Entry 5DO4 (X-ray diffraction, 1.86 A resolution); this record covers chains L and H of the 3 polymer chains in the assembly.

Chain L:
Molecule: Thrombin light chain
Source organism: Homo sapiens
Notes: EC 3.4.21.5
UniProt: P00734 (THRB_HUMAN); residues 1-36 here correspond to UniProt positions 328-363 (UniProt number = residue number + 327)
Amino-acid sequence (36 residues; each row starts with the number of its first residue):
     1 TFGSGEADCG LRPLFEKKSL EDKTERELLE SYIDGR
Disordered / not traced: 1-4
Curated features (UniProtKB/Swiss-Prot):
  - site: R36 (Cleavage)

Chain H:
Molecule: Thrombin heavy chain
Source organism: Homo sapiens
Notes: EC 3.4.21.5
UniProt: P00734 (THRB_HUMAN); residues 1-258 here correspond to UniProt positions 364-621 (UniProt number = residue number + 363)
Amino-acid sequence (258 residues; each row starts with the number of its first residue):
     1 IVEGSDAEIG MSPWQVMLFR KSPQELLCGA SLISDRWVLT AAHCLLYPPW DKNFTENDLL
    61 VRIGKHSRTR YERNIEKISM LEKIYIHPRY NWRENLDRDI ALMKLKKPVA FSDYIHPVCL
   121 PDRETAASLL QAGYKGRVTG WGNLKETWTA NVGKGQPSVL QVVNLPIVER PVCKDSTRIR
   181 ITDNMFCAGY KPDEGKRGDA CEGDSGGPFV MKSPFNNRWY QMGIVSWGEG CDRDGKYGFY
   241 THVFRLKKWI QKVIDQFG
Disordered / not traced: 148-149
Disulfides: C28-C44, C173-C187, C201-C231
Covalently attached groups: compound 0G6 linked to H43, S205; N-acetylglucosamine (NAG) linked to N53
Metal / ion sites: Ca2+: R233, K236
Residues lining bound ligands: 0G6 (D-phenylalanyl-N-[(2S,3S)-6-{[amino(iminio)methyl]amino}-1-chloro-2-hydroxyhexan-3-yl]-L-prolinamide): C28, Y47, W50, E94, N95, L96, I179, D199, A200, C201, E202, G203, D204, V225, S226, W227, G228, E229, G230, C231, G238
Curated features (UniProtKB/Swiss-Prot):
  - region: A188 to V210 (High affinity receptor-binding region which is also known as the TP508 peptide)
  - active site (Charge relay system): H43, D99, S205
  - glycosylation: N53 (N-linked (GlcNAc...) (complex) asparagine)

Chain L / chain H interface:
Cross-chain cystine bridges: C9(L)-C119(H)
Residue-residue contacts (65):
  E6(L) - I33(H)
  E6(L) - S34(H)
  E6(L) - P117(H)
  A7(L) - R218(H)  hydrogen bond (backbone-side chain)
  D8(L) - H116(H)  salt bridge
  D8(L) - R218(H)
  C9(L) - P117(H)
  C9(L) - V118(H)
  C9(L) - C119(H)  disulfide
  C9(L) - R218(H)  hydrogen bond (backbone-side chain)
  G10(L) - P117(H)  hydrogen bond (backbone-backbone)
  G10(L) - C119(H)
  G10(L) - R218(H)
  G10(L) - W219(H)  hydrogen bond (backbone-backbone)
  L11(L) - H116(H)  hydrogen bond (backbone-side chain)
  L11(L) - N217(H)
  L11(L) - R218(H)
  R12(L) - G10(H)
  R12(L) - M11(H)  hydrogen bond (side chain-backbone)
  R12(L) - P13(H)
  R12(L) - W14(H)
  R12(L) - R137(H)
  R12(L) - W219(H)
  P13(L) - S112(H)
  P13(L) - D113(H)
  P13(L) - H116(H)
  L14(L) - D113(H)
  F15(L) - E8(H)
  F15(L) - I9(H)
  F15(L) - G10(H)
  F15(L) - M11(H)  hydrophobic
  E16(L) - K212(H)  salt bridge
  E16(L) - N217(H)
  E16(L) - W219(H)  hydrogen bond
  K17(L) - H116(H)
  D22(L) - E8(H)
  D22(L) - M11(H)
  D22(L) - R137(H)  salt bridge
  D22(L) - W219(H)
  K23(L) - E8(H)  hydrogen bond (backbone-side chain)
  T24(L) - R137(H)  hydrogen bond
  T24(L) - N164(H)  hydrogen bond
  E25(L) - R137(H)
  E25(L) - K212(H)  salt bridge
  E27(L) - K135(H)  salt bridge
  E27(L) - N164(H)  hydrogen bond
  E27(L) - Y190(H)  hydrogen bond
  L28(L) - K135(H)
  L28(L) - G136(H)
  L28(L) - N164(H)
  L28(L) - W219(H)  hydrophobic
  S31(L) - G133(H)
  S31(L) - Y134(H)
  S31(L) - K135(H)  hydrogen bond (side chain-backbone)
  Y32(L) - L129(H)
  Y32(L) - Y134(H)  hydrophobic
  Y32(L) - M211(H)
  Y32(L) - K212(H)  hydrogen bond (side chain-backbone)
  Y32(L) - P214(H)
  D34(L) - Y134(H)
  G35(L) - A132(H)
  G35(L) - G133(H)
  G35(L) - Y134(H)
  R36(L) - Q131(H)
  R36(L) - A132(H)  hydrogen bond (backbone-backbone)
Also at the interface, not in a pair above, chain H (33 interface residues in all): D35, F111, Y114

Overview:
23 residues of chain L face 33 of chain H across their interface; the contacts include 1 disulfide bond, 15
hydrogen bonds and 5 salt bridges. Polar pairs include D8(L)-H116(H), E16(L)-K212(H) and D22(L)-R137(H).
Covalently linked compound 0G6: at S205(H). Covalently linked N-acetylglucosamine: at N53(H).
Here chain L is Thrombin light chain and chain H is Thrombin heavy chain, both from Homo sapiens. Entry 5DO4
(Thrombin-RNA aptamer complex) was determined by X-ray diffraction.
